Entry 8Z4J (electron microscopy, 2.97 A resolution); this record covers chains E and N of the 13 polymer chains in the assembly.

[Chain E]
Molecule: Protein structure
Amino-acid sequence (200 residues; numbered 1 to 200; the number before each row is that of its first residue):
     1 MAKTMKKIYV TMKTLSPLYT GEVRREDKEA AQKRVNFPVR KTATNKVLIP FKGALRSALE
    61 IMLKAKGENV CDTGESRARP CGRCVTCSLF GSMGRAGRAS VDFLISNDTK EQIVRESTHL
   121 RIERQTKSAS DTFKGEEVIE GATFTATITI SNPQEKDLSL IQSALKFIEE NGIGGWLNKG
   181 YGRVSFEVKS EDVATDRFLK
Disordered / not traced: 1, 200
Ion coordination: Zn2+: Cys71, Cys81, Cys84, Cys87

[Chain N]
Molecule: 60-nt RNA strand
Sequence (60 nucleotides; numbered -19 to 40; the number before each row is that of its first residue; numbers below 1 keep their minus sign (G-19 is residue -19)):
   -19 GAACAGAAGA ACACCUAAAC GCGAAGCGCA CCUAAUUUCG AAUCCAGCAU GAGAAGCUAA
Disordered / not traced: -19 to -17, -11 to 8, 38-40

[Interface between chain E and chain N]
Residue-residue contacts - 16 pairs, chain E then chain N:
  Asn36(E) with A26(N), hydrogen bond to the phosphate; G27(N), hydrogen bond to the base
  Phe37(E) with G27(N), base contact; C28(N), base contact
  Arg77(E) with G33(N), hydrogen bond to the sugar; A34(N), sugar contact
  Met93(E) with A35(N), sugar contact; G36(N), base contact
  Thr118(E) with A26(N), base contact
  Arg121(E) with G27(N), base contact
  Asp131(E) with G27(N), hydrogen bond to the base
  Thr132(E) with C25(N), hydrogen bond to the base; A26(N), sugar contact
  Phe133(E) with A26(N), sugar contact; G27(N), base contact
  Lys134(E) with A26(N), hydrogen bond to the sugar
Other interface residues (no listed pair), chain E (11 interface residues in all): Arg79
Other interface residues (no listed pair), chain N (9 interface residues in all): A29

[Overview]
11 residues of chain E and 9 residues of chain N are in contact, with 6 hydrogen bonds. Polar pairs include
Asn36(E)-G27(N), Asp131(E)-G27(N) and Thr132(E)-C25(N). The Zn2+ site is built by Cys71(E), Cys81(E), Cys84(E)
and Cys87(E).
Here chain E is Protein structure and chain N is a 60-nt RNA strand. Entry 8Z4J (Cryo-EM structure of
CTR-bound type VII CRISPR-Cas complex at substrate-engaged state II) was determined by electron microscopy
(same publication as 8YHD, 8YHE, 8Z4L, 8Z99, 8Z9C and 8Z9E).
